8EKQ - chains A and B of the 4 polymer chains in the assembly; structure by electron microscopy, 2.60 A resolution.

[Chain A (and B)]
Protein: Transient receptor potential cation channel subfamily V member 2
From: Rattus norvegicus
Notes: chain B of this document is another copy of the same molecule, construct and numbering; everything in this record applies to it too
UniProt: Q9WUD2 (TRPV2_RAT); numbering as in UniProt (aligned over 1-761)
Chain sequence (761 residues; row label = number of the first residue in the row):
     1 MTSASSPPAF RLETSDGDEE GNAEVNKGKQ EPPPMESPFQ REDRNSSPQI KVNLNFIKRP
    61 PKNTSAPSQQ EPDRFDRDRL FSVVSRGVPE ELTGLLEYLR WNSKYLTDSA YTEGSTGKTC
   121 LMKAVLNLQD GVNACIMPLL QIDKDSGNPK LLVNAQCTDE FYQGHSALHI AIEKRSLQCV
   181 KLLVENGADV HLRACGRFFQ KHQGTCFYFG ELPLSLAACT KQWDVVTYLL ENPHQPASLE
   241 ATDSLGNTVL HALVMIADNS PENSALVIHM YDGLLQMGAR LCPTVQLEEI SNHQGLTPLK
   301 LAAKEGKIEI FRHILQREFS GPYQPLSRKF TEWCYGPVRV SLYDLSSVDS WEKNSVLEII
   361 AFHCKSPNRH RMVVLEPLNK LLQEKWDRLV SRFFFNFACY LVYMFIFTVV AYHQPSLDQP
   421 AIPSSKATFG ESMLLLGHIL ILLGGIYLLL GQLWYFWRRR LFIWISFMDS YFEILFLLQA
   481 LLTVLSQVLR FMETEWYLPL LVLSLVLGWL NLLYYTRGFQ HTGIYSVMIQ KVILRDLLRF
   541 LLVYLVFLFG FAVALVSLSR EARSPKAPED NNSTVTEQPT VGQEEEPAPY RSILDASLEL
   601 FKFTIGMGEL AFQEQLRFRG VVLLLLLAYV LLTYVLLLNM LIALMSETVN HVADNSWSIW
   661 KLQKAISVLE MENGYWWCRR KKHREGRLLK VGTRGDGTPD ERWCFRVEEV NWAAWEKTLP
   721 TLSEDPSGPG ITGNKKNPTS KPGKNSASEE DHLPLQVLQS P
Unresolved in the structure: 1-30, 46-73, 415-428, 526-528, 561-589, 613-615, 694-698, 721-761
Residues lining bound ligands:
  - PEX (1,2-didecanoyl-sn-glycero-3-phosphoethanolamine), molecule 1: F395, N396, C399, Y400, Y403, L443, G444, Y447, L448, Q452, E473, F476, Y514, Y515, Y675
  - PEX, molecule 2: M468, D469, Y471, F472, L475, L507, L510, L513, R517, G523, Q530, I533, Q663
  - PEX, molecule 3: V543, L632, V635, L636
From the paper describing this entry:
  - contacts within the chain: Q414-Y497 (hydrogen bond)
  - self-association interface (contacts with another copy of this molecule); pairs are residue here / residue on that copy: H521-R539 (cation-pi contact), K602-F612 (cation-pi contact)
  - allosteric site: H521, R535, R539

[Chain A / chain B interface]
Contacting residue pairs - 93 pairs, chain A then chain B:
  F330(A) - F39(B)  hydrophobic
  T331(A) - F39(B)
  E332(A) - P34(B)
  E332(A) - E36(B)
  E332(A) - S37(B)  hydrogen bond
  E332(A) - P38(B)
  W333(A) - P34(B)
  W333(A) - M35(B)
  W333(A) - E36(B)
  W333(A) - Y162(B)
  W333(A) - F198(B)  hydrophobic
  C334(A) - E173(B)
  C334(A) - K174(B)
  Y335(A) - M35(B)  hydrophobic
  Y335(A) - H165(B)
  Y335(A) - H169(B)  hydrogen bond (side chain-backbone)
  Y335(A) - E173(B)
  Y335(A) - F198(B)  hydrophobic
  Y335(A) - F207(B)  hydrophobic
  Y335(A) - L216(B)
  G336(A) - E173(B)  hydrogen bond (backbone-side chain)
  P337(A) - F207(B)
  V338(A) - F198(B)  hydrophobic
  V338(A) - T205(B)
  V338(A) - C206(B)
  L342(A) - F39(B)  hydrophobic
  A411(A) - S557(B)
  Y412(A) - R560(B)  hydrogen bond
  Y412(A) - I593(B)  hydrophobic
  E495(A) - F618(B)
  L498(A) - S557(B)
  L498(A) - L558(B)
  P499(A) - F618(B)  hydrophobic
  P499(A) - V621(B)  hydrophobic
  V502(A) - A554(B)
  V502(A) - S557(B)
  V502(A) - L558(B)  hydrophobic
  L503(A) - L625(B)  hydrophobic
  L505(A) - V553(B)  hydrophobic
  L505(A) - A554(B)
  L505(A) - S557(B)
  V506(A) - F551(B)  hydrophobic
  V506(A) - L625(B)  hydrophobic
  W509(A) - V546(B)
  W509(A) - F549(B)  hydrophobic
  W509(A) - G550(B)
  L510(A) - F547(B)  hydrophobic
  L510(A) - L632(B)  hydrophobic
  L513(A) - V543(B)  hydrophobic
  L513(A) - V546(B)  hydrophobic
  L513(A) - F547(B)  hydrophobic
  H521(A) - R539(B)  hydrogen bond (backbone-side chain)
  Y525(A) - D536(B)
  Y525(A) - R539(B)
  Y525(A) - F540(B)
  Y525(A) - N639(B)
  I529(A) - V635(B)
  I529(A) - N639(B)
  L598(A) - L623(B)  hydrophobic
  K602(A) - L623(B)
  I605(A) - L627(B)  hydrophobic
  I605(A) - V630(B)
  I605(A) - Y634(B)  hydrogen bond (backbone-side chain)
  G606(A) - F603(B)
  M607(A) - F612(B)
  M607(A) - L623(B)  hydrophobic
  M607(A) - L626(B)
  M607(A) - L627(B)  hydrophobic
  M607(A) - V630(B)  hydrophobic
  L644(A) - L638(B)  hydrophobic
  L644(A) - I642(B)
  M645(A) - M645(B)  hydrophobic
  T648(A) - I642(B)
  V649(A) - V649(B)  hydrophobic
  H651(A) - V649(B)
  H651(A) - N650(B)  hydrogen bond
  H651(A) - H651(B)  hydrogen bond
  R687(A) - Q40(B)  hydrogen bond
  L689(A) - F39(B)
  K690(A) - F39(B)
  V691(A) - F39(B)  hydrophobic
  R706(A) - P34(B)
  R706(A) - Q40(B)  hydrogen bond
  E708(A) - T205(B)  hydrogen bond
  W712(A) - F207(B)  hydrophobic
  W715(A) - C219(B)
  W715(A) - T220(B)
  E716(A) - N263(B)  hydrogen bond
  E716(A) - L266(B)
  L719(A) - R175(B)
  L719(A) - T220(B)
  P720(A) - R175(B)
  P720(A) - K221(B)
Other interface residues (no listed pair), chain A (52 interface residues in all): T408, T516, T522, F601, M640, V710
Other interface residues (no listed pair), chain B (69 interface residues in all): I170, F199, G204, Y208, F209, I256, R535, L542, V556, L610, L624, S646
The authors on this interface:
  - residue pairs: H521(A)-R539(B) (cation-pi contact)

[Summary]
52 residues of chain A face 69 of chain B across their interface, with 12 hydrogen bonds. Polar pairs include
E332(A)-S37(B), Y335(A)-H169(B) and G336(A)-E173(B). The paper describes a cation-pi contact between H521(A)
and R539(B). The paper reports an allosteric site at H521(A), R535(A) and R539(A); a self-association
interface involving H521(A) and K602(A).
Both chains are Transient receptor potential cation channel subfamily V member 2 (Rattus norvegicus). Entry
8EKQ (Apo rat TRPV2 in nanodiscs, state 2) was determined by electron microscopy, deposited together with
8EKP, 8EKR and 8EKS.
